PDB entry 2CLK | X-ray diffraction, 1.50 A resolution | chains A and B

== Chain A ==
Name: Tryptophan synthase alpha chain
From: Salmonella typhimurium
Notes: EC 4.2.1.20
UniProtKB: P00929 (TRPA_SALTY); residues 1-268 here = UniProt positions 1-268
Sequence (268 residues; row label = number of the first residue in the row):
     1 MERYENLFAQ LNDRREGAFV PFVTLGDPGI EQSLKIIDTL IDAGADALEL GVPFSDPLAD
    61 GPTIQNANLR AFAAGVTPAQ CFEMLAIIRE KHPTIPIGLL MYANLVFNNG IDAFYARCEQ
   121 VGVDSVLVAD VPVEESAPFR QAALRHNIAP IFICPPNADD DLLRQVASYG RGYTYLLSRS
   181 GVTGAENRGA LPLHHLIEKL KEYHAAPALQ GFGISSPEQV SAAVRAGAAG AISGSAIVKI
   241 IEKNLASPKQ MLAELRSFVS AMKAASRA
Not modelled in the structure: 268
Differences from the reference sequence: conflict I88 (Leu87 in P0A2K1)
Curated features (UniProtKB/Swiss-Prot):
  - active site (Proton acceptor): E49, D60
Ligand contacts: glyceraldehyde-3-phosphate (G3H): F22, E49, I64, L100, Y175, R179, T183, G184, A185, F212, G213, I214, I232, S233, G234, S235

== Chain B ==
Name: Tryptophan synthase beta chain
From: Salmonella typhimurium
Notes: EC 4.2.1.20
UniProtKB: P0A2K1 (TRPB_SALTY); residues 2-397 here correspond to UniProt positions 1-396 (UniProt number = residue number - 1)
Sequence (396 residues; each row starts with the number of its first residue):
     2 TTLLNPYFGE FGGMYVPQIL MPALNQLEEA FVSAQKDPEF QAQFADLLKN YAGRPTALTK
    62 CQNITAGTRT TLYLKREDLL HGGAHKTNQV LGQALLAKRM GKSEIIAETG AGQHGVASAL
   122 ASALLGLKCR IYMGAKDVER QSPNVFRMRL MGAEVIPVHS GSATLKDACN EALRDWSGSY
   182 ETAHYMLGTA AGPHPYPTIV REFQRMIGEE TKAQILDKEG RLPDAVIACV GGGSNAIGMF
   242 ADFINDTSVG LIGVEPGGHG IETGEHGAPL KHGRVGIYFG MKAPMMQTAD GQIEESYSIS
   302 AGLDFPSVGP QHAYLNSIGR ADYVSITDDE ALEAFKTLCR HEGIIPALES SHALAHALKM
   362 MREQPEKEQL LVVNLSGRGD KDIFTVHDIL KARGEI
Not modelled in the structure: 392-397
Covalent attachments: pyridoxal phosphate (PLP) linked to K87
Metal / ion sites: Na+: G232, F306, S308
Ligand contacts: pyridoxal phosphate (PLP): A85, H86, Q114, T190, C230, V231, G232, G233, G234, S235, N236, G303, L304, A348, E350, S351, S377, G378

== How chain A and chain B interact ==
Pairs across the interface (65; chain A residue first):
  P53(A) - Q293(B)  hydrogen bond (backbone-side chain)
  F54(A) - G292(B)
  F54(A) - Q293(B)
  S55(A) - K167(B)
  S55(A) - Q293(B)  hydrogen bond (backbone-side chain)
  S55(A) - I294(B)  hydrogen bond (side chain-backbone)
  D56(A) - K167(B)  salt bridge
  D56(A) - D168(B)
  D56(A) - N171(B)  hydrogen bond
  D56(A) - Y279(B)
  D56(A) - I294(B)
  P57(A) - R175(B)  hydrogen bond (backbone-side chain)
  L58(A) - L174(B)  hydrophobic
  L58(A) - R175(B)
  D60(A) - R175(B)  hydrogen bond (backbone-side chain)
  Q65(A) - S161(B)
  Q65(A) - R175(B)
  F72(A) - Q293(B)
  T77(A) - D291(B)
  P78(A) - D291(B)
  A103(A) - I278(B)  hydrophobic
  N104(A) - G277(B)
  N104(A) - I278(B)  hydrogen bond (side chain-backbone)
  N104(A) - Q288(B)  hydrogen bond
  N104(A) - G292(B)  hydrogen bond (side chain-backbone)
  N104(A) - I294(B)
  L105(A) - D291(B)
  L105(A) - G292(B)
  F107(A) - V276(B)
  F107(A) - G277(B)
  F107(A) - I278(B)  hydrophobic
  F107(A) - K283(B)
  N108(A) - R275(B)  hydrogen bond
  N108(A) - Q288(B)
  N108(A) - A290(B)  hydrogen bond (side chain-backbone)
  N108(A) - D291(B)
  N108(A) - G292(B)
  A129(A) - P18(B)
  D130(A) - Y16(B)
  D130(A) - V17(B)  hydrogen bond (backbone-backbone)
  D130(A) - P18(B)
  P132(A) - M15(B)
  P132(A) - V17(B)
  P132(A) - Q19(B)
  P132(A) - M22(B)  hydrophobic
  V133(A) - Q19(B)  hydrogen bond (backbone-side chain)
  E134(A) - Q19(B)  hydrogen bond
  E134(A) - M22(B)
  E135(A) - Y8(B)  hydrogen bond
  E135(A) - G14(B)
  E135(A) - M15(B)  hydrogen bond (side chain-backbone)
  E135(A) - Y16(B)  hydrogen bond
  P155(A) - Q19(B)
  N157(A) - I20(B)  hydrogen bond (side chain-backbone)
  N157(A) - P23(B)
  N157(A) - Y181(B)  hydrogen bond
  L162(A) - Q19(B)
  S180(A) - I20(B)
  S180(A) - S178(B)
  S180(A) - G179(B)
  S180(A) - Y181(B)
  G181(A) - I20(B)
  G181(A) - S178(B)  hydrogen bond (backbone-backbone)
  G181(A) - G179(B)
  V182(A) - R175(B)
Also at the interface, not in a pair above, chain A (33 interface residues in all): A59, V131, F139, I153, R179
Also at the interface, not in a pair above, chain B (34 interface residues in all): T2, E172, T289

== Summary ==
Chain A and chain B form an interface of 33 and 34 residues respectively, with 20 hydrogen bonds and 1 salt
bridge. Polar contacts include D56(A)-K167(B), P53(A)-Q293(B) and S55(A)-Q293(B). Bound to chain A:
glyceraldehyde-3-phosphate. Pyridoxal phosphate is covalently linked to K87(B).
Chain A is Tryptophan synthase alpha chain and chain B is Tryptophan synthase beta chain, both from Salmonella
typhimurium; the structure, Tryptophan Synthase in complex with D-glyceraldehyde 3-phosphate (G3P), was
determined by X-ray diffraction together with 2CLF, 2CLE, 2CLH and 2CLI from the same study.
